Entry 3SKN (X-ray diffraction, 2.90 A resolution); this record covers chains A and E of the 8 polymer chains in the assembly.

[Chain A (and E)]
Name: RL42 T cell receptor, alpha chain
From: Homo sapiens
Notes: chain E of this document is another copy of the same molecule, construct and numbering; everything in this record applies to it too
Amino-acid sequence (203 residues; row label = number of the first residue in the row; note: 19 numbers in that range are skipped by the numbering (no residue carries them; nothing is unmodelled there); a row labelled like 84A-84C holds insertion residues (84A, then the next letters in order); numbers below 1 keep their minus sign (His-1 is residue -1)):
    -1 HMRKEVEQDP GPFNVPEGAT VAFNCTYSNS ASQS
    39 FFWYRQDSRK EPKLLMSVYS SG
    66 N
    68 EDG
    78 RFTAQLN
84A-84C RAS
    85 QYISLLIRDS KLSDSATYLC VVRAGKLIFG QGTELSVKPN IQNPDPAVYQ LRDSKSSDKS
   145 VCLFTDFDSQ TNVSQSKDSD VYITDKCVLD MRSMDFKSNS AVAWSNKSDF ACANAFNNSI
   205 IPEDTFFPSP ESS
Disordered / not traced: -1 to 1, 215-217
Disulfides: Cys23-Cys104, Cys146-Cys196

[Interface between chain A and chain E]
Contacting residue pairs (12):
  Glu68(A) - Ala84B(E)
  Asp69(A) - Asn84(E)
  Asp69(A) - Ala84B(E)
  Asp69(A) - Ser84C(E)
  Gly70(A) - Asn84(E)
  Arg92(A) - Ser58(E)  hydrogen bond
  Asp93(A) - Ser58(E)
  Asp93(A) - Ser59(E)
  Lys95(A) - Ser59(E)  hydrogen bond (side chain-backbone)
  Arg176(A) - Glu68(E)  salt bridge
  Asp179(A) - Glu68(E)
  Lys181(A) - Glu68(E)  salt bridge
Also at the interface, not in a pair above, chain A (11 interface residues in all): Arg78, Asp174
Also at the interface, not in a pair above, chain E (11 interface residues in all): Gly60, Asn66, Asp69, Arg84A, Arg92

[Overview]
Chain A and chain E each contribute 11 residues to their interface, with 2 hydrogen bonds and 2 salt bridges.
Among the polar pairs are Arg176(A)-Glu68(E), Lys181(A)-Glu68(E) and Arg92(A)-Ser58(E).
Both chains are RL42 T cell receptor, alpha chain (Homo sapiens). Entry 3SKN (Crystal structure of the RL42
TCR unliganded) was determined by X-ray diffraction together with 3SJV, 3SKM and 3SKO from the same study.
